Entry 4ASU (X-ray diffraction, 2.60 A resolution); this record covers chains A and D of the 9 polymer chains in the assembly.

Chain A:
Protein: ATP synthase subunit alpha, mitochondrial
Organism: Bos taurus
UniProtKB: P19483 (ATPA_BOVIN); residues 1-510 here correspond to UniProt positions 44-553 (UniProt number = residue number + 43)
Chain sequence (510 residues; each row starts with the number of its first residue):
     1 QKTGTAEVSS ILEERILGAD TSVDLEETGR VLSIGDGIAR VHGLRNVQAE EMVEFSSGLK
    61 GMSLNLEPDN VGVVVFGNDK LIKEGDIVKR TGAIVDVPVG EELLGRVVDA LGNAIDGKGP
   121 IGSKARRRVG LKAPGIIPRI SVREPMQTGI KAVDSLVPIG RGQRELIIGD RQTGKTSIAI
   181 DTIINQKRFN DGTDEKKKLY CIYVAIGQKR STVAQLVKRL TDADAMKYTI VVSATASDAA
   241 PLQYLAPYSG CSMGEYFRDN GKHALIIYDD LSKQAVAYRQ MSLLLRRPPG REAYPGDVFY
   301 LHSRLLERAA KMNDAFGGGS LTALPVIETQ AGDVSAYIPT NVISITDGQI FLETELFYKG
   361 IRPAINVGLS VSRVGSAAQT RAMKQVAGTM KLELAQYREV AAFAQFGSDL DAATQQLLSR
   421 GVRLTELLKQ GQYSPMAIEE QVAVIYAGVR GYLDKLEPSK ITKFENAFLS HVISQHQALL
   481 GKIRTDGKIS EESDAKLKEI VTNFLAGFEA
Unresolved in the structure: 1-23
UniProt features mapped onto this chain:
  - binding site (ATP): Gln172, Gly174, Lys175, Thr176, Ser177, Gln430, Gln432
  - binding site (Mg(2+)): Thr176, Asp269
  - site: Ser370 (Required for activity)
  - modified residue: Gln1 (Pyrrolidone carboxylic acid), Ser10 (Phosphoserine), Ser22 (Phosphoserine), Ser33 (Phosphoserine), Ser63 (Phosphoserine), Lys80 (N6-acetyllysine), Lys83 (N6-acetyllysine), Lys89 (N6-acetyllysine), Thr91 (Phosphothreonine), Lys118 (N6-acetyllysine), Ser123 (Phosphoserine), Lys124 (N6-acetyllysine), Ser141 (Phosphoserine), Arg161 (Omega-N-methylarginine), Lys187 (N6-acetyllysine), Lys196 (N6-acetyllysine), Lys197 (N6-acetyllysine), Lys218 (N6-acetyllysine), Lys262 (N6-acetyllysine), Lys384 (N6-acetyllysine) and 6 more in UniProt
  - glycosylation: Ser33 (O-linked (GlcNAc) serine)
Metal / ion sites: Mg2+: Thr176 (together with ADP)
Ligand contacts: ADP (adenosine-5'-diphosphate): Asp170, Arg171, Gln172, Thr173, Gly174, Lys175, Thr176, Ser177, Phe357, Arg362, Pro363, Gln430, Gly431, Gln432
What the authors report for this chain:
  - catalytic residues: Arg373 (citing earlier work)

Chain D:
Protein: ATP synthase subunit beta, mitochondrial
Organism: Bos taurus
Notes: EC 3.6.3.14
UniProtKB: P00829 (ATPB_BOVIN); residues -1 to 478 here correspond to UniProt positions 49-528 (UniProt number = residue number + 50)
Chain sequence (480 residues; numbered -1 to 478; the number before each row is that of its first residue; numbers below 1 keep their minus sign (Gln-1 is residue -1)):
    -1 QASPSPKAGA TTGRIVAVIG AVVDVQFDEG LPPILNALEV QGRETRLVLE VAQHLGESTV
    59 RTIAMDGTEG LVRGQKVLDS GAPIRIPVGP ETLGRIMNVI GEPIDERGPI KTKQFAAIHA
   119 EAPEFVEMSV EQEILVTGIK VVDLLAPYAK GGKIGLFGGA GVGKTVLIME LINNVAKAHG
   179 GYSVFAGVGE RTREGNDLYH EMIESGVINL KDATSKVALV YGQMNEPPGA RARVALTGLT
   239 VAEYFRDQEG QDVLLFIDNI FRFTQAGSEV SALLGRIPSA VGYQPTLATD MGTMQERITT
   299 TKKGSITSVQ AIYVPADDLT DPAPATTFAH LDATTVLSRA IAELGIYPAV DPLDSTSRIM
   359 DPNIVGSEHY DVARGVQKIL QDYKSLQDII AILGMDELSE EDKLTVSRAR KIQRFLSQPF
   419 QVAEVFTGHL GKLVPLKETI KGFQQILAGE YDHLPEQAFY MVGPIEEAVA KADKLAEEHS
Unresolved in the structure: -1 to 8, 476-478
UniProt features mapped onto this chain:
  - binding site (ADP): Gly159, Val160, Gly161, Lys162, Thr163, Val164
  - binding site (ATP): Gly159, Gly161, Lys162, Thr163, Val164, Arg189
  - binding site (phosphate): Gly159, Val160, Gly161, Lys162, Thr163
  - binding site (Mg(2+)): Thr163, Glu188
  - modified residue: Lys74 (N6-acetyllysine), Lys111 (N6-acetyllysine), Lys148 (N6-acetyllysine), Lys209 (N6-acetyllysine), Lys214 (N6-acetyllysine), Thr262 (Phosphothreonine), Ser365 (Phosphoserine), Lys376 (N6-acetyllysine), Ser383 (Phosphoserine), Lys430 (N6-acetyllysine), Lys435 (N6-acetyllysine), Lys472 (N6-acetyllysine)
  - glycosylation: Ser56 (O-linked (GlcNAc) serine)
Metal / ion sites: Mg2+: Thr163 (together with ADP)
Ligand contacts: ADP (adenosine-5'-diphosphate): Gly157, Ala158, Gly159, Val160, Gly161, Lys162, Thr163, Val164, Tyr345, Phe418, Ala421, Phe424, Thr425
What the authors report for this chain:
  - binding site for ADP: Tyr345, Phe424
  - Mg2+ coordination: Thr163
  - catalytic residues: Glu188 (citing earlier work)

Interface between chain A and chain D:
Residue-residue contacts - 85 pairs, chain A then chain D:
  Leu32(A) with Gly54(D)
  Ser33(A) with His52(D); Leu53(D)
  Ile34(A) with Ile32(D); Gln51(D); His52(D), hydrogen bond (backbone-backbone)
  Gly35(A) with Gln51(D)
  Asp36(A) with Gln51(D), hydrogen bond; Arg274(D), salt bridge
  Asn78(A) with Glu119(D)
  Asp79(A) with Ile32(D)
  Lys80(A) with Pro31(D); Ile32(D); Leu33(D)
  Lys83(A) with His52(D)
  Glu84(A) with Leu29(D); His52(D), hydrogen bond (backbone-side chain); Gly54(D); Glu55(D), hydrogen bond (side chain-backbone); Ser56(D), hydrogen bond (side chain-backbone)
  Val107(A) with Phe123(D), hydrophobic
  Ile115(A) with Phe123(D); Val124(D)
  Asp116(A) with Val124(D)
  Gly117(A) with Val124(D)
  Arg171(A) with Leu317(D); Phe326(D); Asp352(D), salt bridge
  Gln172(A) with Thr354(D)
  Lys209(A) with Glu294(D); Ala327(D); His328(D); Asp330(D), salt bridge; Arg356(D)
  Arg210(A) with Ala120(D); Pro121(D), hydrogen bond (side chain-backbone); Glu122(D), salt bridge; Phe123(D); Met126(D); Glu294(D), hydrogen bond (backbone-side chain)
  Ser211(A) with Met126(D)
  Thr212(A) with Arg356(D), hydrogen bond
  Val213(A) with Phe123(D), hydrophobic
  Ala214(A) with Phe123(D); Met126(D), hydrophobic; Val128(D)
  Gln215(A) with Val128(D), hydrogen bond (side chain-backbone); Gln130(D)
  Lys218(A) with Val128(D)
  Thr235(A) with Glu294(D)
  Ala236(A) with Gly290(D); Glu294(D); His328(D)
  Ser237(A) with Gly290(D); Thr291(D); Glu294(D)
  Val276(A) with Ala286(D), hydrophobic
  Arg279(A) with Ser277(D), hydrogen bond; Ala278(D)
  Gln280(A) with Pro283(D); Thr284(D); Thr287(D), hydrogen bond
  Leu283(A) with Ile275(D); Pro283(D), hydrophobic
  Leu284(A) with Arg274(D)
  Arg286(A) with Gly273(D), hydrogen bond (side chain-backbone); Ile275(D)
  Pro289(A) with Ile275(D), hydrophobic
  Glu292(A) with Ala278(D)
  Ala293(A) with Ser277(D); Ala278(D)
  Gln330(A) with Thr318(D)
  Tyr358(A) with Leu351(D); Ser353(D); Gln375(D); Lys376(D); Gln379(D)
  Lys359(A) with Lys376(D); Gln379(D)
  Arg362(A) with Tyr368(D), hydrogen bond; Arg372(D)
  Gln405(A) with Ile387(D)
  Phe406(A) with Leu391(D), hydrophobic; Glu395(D)
  Tyr433(A) with Asp359(D)
Interface residues without a listed pair, chain A (54 interface residues in all): Ile82, Gln208, Val217, Asp238, Ala240, Gln243, Lys273, Ala331, Thr354, Glu355, Phe357
Interface residues without a listed pair, chain D (62 interface residues in all): Thr57, Pro81, Ser127, Lys151, Pro276, Ala323, Leu329, Pro350, Asp380, Ser383, Asp400

Overview:
The interface between chain A and chain D involves 54 residues on one side and 62 on the other, with 13
hydrogen bonds and 4 salt bridges. Polar pairs include Asp36(A)-Arg274(D), Arg171(A)-Asp352(D) and
Lys209(A)-Asp330(D). Chain A binds ADP. The paper reports catalytic residues Arg373(A) and Glu188(D); a
binding site for ADP at Tyr345(D) and Phe424(D).
Here chain A is ATP synthase subunit alpha, mitochondrial and chain D is ATP synthase subunit beta,
mitochondrial, both from Bos taurus. Entry 4ASU (F1-ATPase in which all three catalytic sites contain bound
nucleotide, with magnesium ion released in the ...) was determined by X-ray diffraction.
